Entry 7X9D (X-ray diffraction, 3.08 A resolution); this record covers chains A and D of the 4 polymer chains in the assembly.

== Chain A (and D) ==
Name: DNA (cytosine-5)-methyltransferase 3B
Organism: Homo sapiens
Notes: EC 2.1.1.37; chain D of this document is another copy of the same molecule, construct and numbering; everything in this record applies to it too
UniProtKB: Q9UBC3 (DNM3B_HUMAN); residues 571-853 here = UniProt positions 571-853
Amino-acid sequence (286 residues; numbered 568 to 853; the number before each row is that of its first residue):
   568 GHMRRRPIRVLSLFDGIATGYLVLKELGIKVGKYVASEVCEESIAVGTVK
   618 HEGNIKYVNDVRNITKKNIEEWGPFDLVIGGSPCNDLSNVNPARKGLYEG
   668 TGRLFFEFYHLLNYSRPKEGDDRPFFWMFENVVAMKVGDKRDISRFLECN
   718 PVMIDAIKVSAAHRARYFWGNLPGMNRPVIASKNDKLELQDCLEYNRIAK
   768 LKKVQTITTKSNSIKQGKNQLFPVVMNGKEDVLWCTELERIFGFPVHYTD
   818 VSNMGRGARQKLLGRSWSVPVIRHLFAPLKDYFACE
Unresolved in the structure: 568-569, 779-785
Differences from the reference sequence: expression tag (568-570)
Small-molecule neighbours: 7-methoxy-1-methyl-9H-beta-carboline (HRM): Phe581, Ser604, Glu605, Val606, Cys607, Asn626, Asp627, Val628, Arg629, Pro650, Leu671, Arg832
UniProt features mapped onto this chain:
  - active site: Cys651
  - binding site (S-adenosyl-L-methionine): Asp582 to Thr586, Glu605, Asp627 to Arg629, Arg832 to Trp834
  - cross-link: Lys617 (Glycyl lysine isopeptide (Lys-Gly) (interchain with G-Cter in SUMO2))
  - natural variant: Ala585 (A585T: In ICF1; A585V: In ICF1), Ala603 (A603T: In ICF1), Val606 (V606A: In ICF1), Gly663 (G663S: In ICF1), Leu664 (L664P: In ICF1), Pro691 (P691L: In FSHD4), Val699 (V699G: In ICF1), Val726 (V726G: In ICF1), Ala766 (A766P: In ICF1), Glu806 (E806ESTP: In ICF1), His814 (H814R: In ICF1), Asp817 (D817G: In ICF1), 3 further natural variant entries in UniProt
Reported in the primary citation:
  - binding site for 7-methoxy-1-methyl-9H-beta-carboline: Phe581, Ser604, Glu605, Val606, Asn626, Asp627, Val628, Pro650, Leu671, Arg832
  - conformationally variable residues (side-chain flip): Ser604, Glu605, Val606, Asn626, Asp627, Val628, Leu671, Arg832, Ser833, Trp834

== How chain A and chain D interact ==
Pairs across the interface (31; chain A residue first):
  Thr615(A) with Tyr762(D)
  Val616(A) with Glu761(D); Trp801(D), hydrophobic
  Glu619(A) with Tyr762(D), hydrogen bond (backbone-side chain)
  Gly620(A) with Tyr762(D)
  Glu761(A) with Val616(D)
  Tyr762(A) with Thr615(D); Glu619(D), hydrogen bond (side chain-backbone); Gly620(D)
  Val799(A) with Asn820(D)
  Leu800(A) with Asn820(D), hydrogen bond (backbone-side chain)
  Trp801(A) with Val818(D), hydrophobic; Ser819(D); Asn820(D)
  Cys802(A) with Asn820(D), hydrogen bond (backbone-side chain)
  Thr803(A) with Asp817(D)
  His814(A) with His814(D); Asp817(D), salt bridge
  Asp817(A) with Thr803(D); His814(D), salt bridge; Asp817(D); Arg826(D), salt bridge
  Val818(A) with Trp801(D), hydrophobic
  Ser819(A) with Trp801(D)
  Asn820(A) with Val799(D); Leu800(D), hydrogen bond (side chain-backbone); Trp801(D); Cys802(D), hydrogen bond (side chain-backbone); Arg823(D)
  Arg823(A) with Asn820(D)
  Arg826(A) with Asp817(D), salt bridge
Other interface residues (no listed pair), chain A (20 interface residues in all): Lys617, Gly822
Other interface residues (no listed pair), chain D (19 interface residues in all): Gly822

== In short ==
20 residues of chain A face 19 of chain D across their interface, with 6 hydrogen bonds and 4 salt bridges.
Polar pairs include His814(A)-Asp817(D), Asp817(A)-Arg826(D) and Glu619(A)-Tyr762(D). Bound to chain A:
7-methoxy-1-methyl-9H-beta-carboline. From the paper: a binding site for 7-methoxy-1-methyl-9H-beta-carboline
at Phe581(A), Ser604(A) and Glu605(A) among others; conformational variability at Ser604(A), Glu605(A) and
Val606(A) among others.
Chain A and chain D are both DNA (cytosine-5)-methyltransferase 3B (Homo sapiens); the structure, DNMT3B in
complex with harmine, was determined by X-ray diffraction.
